Entry 1DSG (X-ray diffraction, 2.56 A resolution); this record covers chain A.

# Chain A
Protein: Cytochrome C peroxidase
Source organism: Saccharomyces cerevisiae
Notes: EC 1.11.1.5
UniProtKB: P00431 (CCPR_YEAST); residues 3-294 here correspond to UniProt positions 70-361 (UniProt number = residue number + 67)
Chain sequence (292 residues; numbered 3 to 294; the number before each row is that of its first residue):
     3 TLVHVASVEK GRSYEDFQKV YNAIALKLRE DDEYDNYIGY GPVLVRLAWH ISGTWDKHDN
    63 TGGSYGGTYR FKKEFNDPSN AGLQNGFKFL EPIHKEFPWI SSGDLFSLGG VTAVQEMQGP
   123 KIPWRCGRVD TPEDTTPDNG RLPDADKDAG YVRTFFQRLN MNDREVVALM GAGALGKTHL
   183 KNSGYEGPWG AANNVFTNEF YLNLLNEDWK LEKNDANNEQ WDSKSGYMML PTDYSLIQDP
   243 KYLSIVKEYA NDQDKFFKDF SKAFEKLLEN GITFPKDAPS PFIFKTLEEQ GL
Unresolved in the structure: 3
Sequence notes: conflict Thr3 (Pro70 in P00431), Ile53 (Thr120 in P00431), Glu76 (Gln143 in P00431), Gly152 (Asp219 in P00431); engineered mutation Gly175 (His242 in P00431)
Residues lining bound ligands: heme (HEM): Asp37, Pro44, Val45, Val47, Arg48, Trp51, Pro145, Asp146, Ala147, Phe158, Leu171, Met172, Ala174, Leu177, Gly178, Lys179, Thr180, His181, Asn184, Ser185, Tyr187, Trp191, Leu232, Thr234, Phe262, Phe266
From the paper describing this entry:
  - binding site for imidazole: Asp235
  - conformationally variable residues (loop rearrangement): Ala174 to Ala176

# Overview
Bound to chain A: heme. The paper reports a binding site for imidazole at Asp235; conformational variability
at Ala174.
Chain A is Cytochrome C peroxidase (Saccharomyces cerevisiae); the structure, Cytochrome C peroxidase H175G
mutant, imidazole complex at ph 5, room temperature, was determined by X-ray diffraction (same publication as
1DS4, 1DSE, 1DSO and 1DSP).
